Entry 7SHY (X-ray diffraction, 3.00 A resolution); this record covers chains I and J of the 6 polymer chains in the assembly.

== Chain I ==
Name: Omalizumab VH
Organism: Homo sapiens
Amino-acid sequence (122 residues; numbered 0 to 121; the number before each row is that of its first residue; numbering starts at 0):
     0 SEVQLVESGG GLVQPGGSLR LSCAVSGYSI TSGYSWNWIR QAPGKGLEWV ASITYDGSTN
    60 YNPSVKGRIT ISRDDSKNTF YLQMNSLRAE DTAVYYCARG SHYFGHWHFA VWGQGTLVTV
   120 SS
Unresolved in the structure: 0, 121
Disulfides: Cys22-Cys96

== Chain J ==
Name: Omalizumab VL
Organism: Homo sapiens
Amino-acid sequence (134 residues; each row starts with the number of its first residue; numbers below 1 keep their minus sign (Gly-1 is residue -1)):
    -1 GSDIQLTQSP SSLSASVGDR VTITCRASQS VDYDGDSYMN WYQQKPGKAP KLLIYAASYL
    59 ESGVPSRFSG SGSGTDFTLT ISSLQPEDFA TYYCQQSHED PYTFGQGTKV EIKGGSENLY
   119 FQGGSGHHHH HHHH
Unresolved in the structure: -1, 115-132
Disulfides: Cys23-Cys92

== How chain I and chain J interact ==
Contacting residue pairs - 35 pairs, chain I then chain J:
  Ile38(I) with Phe102(J), hydrophobic
  Gln40(I) with Gln42(J), hydrogen bond; Tyr91(J)
  Lys44(I) with Tyr91(J)
  Leu46(I) with Pro48(J), hydrophobic; Phe102(J)
  Trp48(I) with Tyr100(J)
  Asn59(I) with Asp98(J), hydrogen bond
  Asn61(I) with Pro99(J)
  Pro62(I) with Pro99(J)
  Tyr95(I) with Gln42(J); Lys46(J), hydrogen bond (side chain-backbone); Ala47(J), hydrophobic
  Tyr102(I) with Asp34(J), hydrogen bond; Tyr36(J), hydrophobic; Ala54(J), hydrophobic
  His105(I) with Tyr36(J); Ser95(J), hydrogen bond (side chain-backbone); His96(J); Tyr100(J)
  Trp106(I) with Asn38(J); Ser95(J), hydrogen bond (backbone-side chain); Tyr100(J), hydrogen bond (backbone-side chain)
  His107(I) with Asn38(J); Leu50(J); Tyr53(J)
  Phe108(I) with Tyr40(J), hydrogen bond (backbone-side chain); Leu50(J); Tyr100(J), hydrophobic; Phe102(J), hydrophobic
  Ala109(I) with Glu59(J)
  Trp111(I) with Pro48(J), hydrophobic
  Gly112(I) with Ala47(J)
  Gln113(I) with Gly45(J), hydrogen bond (side chain-backbone); Lys46(J)
Other interface residues (no listed pair), chain I (19 interface residues in all): Glu47
Other interface residues (no listed pair), chain J (22 interface residues in all): Tyr57, Gln93

== Overview ==
Chain I and chain J form an interface of 19 and 22 residues respectively; the contacts include 9 hydrogen
bonds. Polar contacts include Gln40(I)-Gln42(J), Asn59(I)-Asp98(J) and Tyr95(I)-Lys46(J).
Chain I is Omalizumab VH and chain J is Omalizumab VL, both from Homo sapiens; the structure, IgE-Fc in
complex with omalizumab scFv, was determined by X-ray diffraction (same publication as 7SHZ, 7SHT and 7SHU).
